PDB entry 3C5Z | X-ray diffraction, 2.55 A resolution | chains C and D of the 8 polymer chains in the assembly

Chain C:
Molecule: H-2 class II histocompatibility antigen, A-B alpha chain
Organism: Mus musculus
Reference sequence: P14434 (HA2B_MOUSE); residues 1-182 here correspond to UniProt positions 27-208 (UniProt number = residue number + 26)
Amino-acid sequence (182 residues; each row starts with the number of its first residue):
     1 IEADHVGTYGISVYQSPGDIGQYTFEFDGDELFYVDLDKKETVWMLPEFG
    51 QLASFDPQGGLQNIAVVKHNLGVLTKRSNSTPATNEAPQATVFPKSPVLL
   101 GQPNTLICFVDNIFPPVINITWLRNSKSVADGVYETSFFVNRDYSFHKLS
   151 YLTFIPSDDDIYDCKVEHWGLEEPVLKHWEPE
Disulfides: Cys-108/Cys-164
Swiss-Prot annotation at these positions:
  - region: Glu-180 to Glu-182 (Connecting peptide)
  - glycosylation: Asn-119 (N-linked (GlcNAc...) asparagine)

Chain D:
Molecule: 3K peptide, Linker, and H-2 class II histocompatibility antigen (A beta chain)
Organism: Mus musculus
Notes: fragment: Fusion protein of ealpha 3K peptide residues 1-13, linker 14-28 and MHC class II Ab
Reference sequence: P14483 (HB2A_MOUSE); residues 29-217 here correspond to UniProt positions 30-218 (UniProt number = residue number + 1)
Amino-acid sequence (217 residues; each row starts with the number of its first residue):
     1 FEAQKAKANKAVDGGGGSLVPRGSGGGGSERHFVYQFMGECYFTNGTQRI
    51 RYVTRYIYNREEYVRYDSDVGEHRAVTELGRPDAEYWNSQPEILERTRAE
   101 LDTVCRHNYEGPETHTSLRRLEQPNVVISLSRTEALNHHNTLVCSVTDFY
   151 PAKIKVRWFRNGQEETVGVSSTQLIRNGDWTFQVLVMLEMTPRRGEVYTC
   201 HVEHPSLKSPITVEWKA
Disordered / not traced: 15-29
Disulfides: Cys-41/Cys-105, Cys-144/Cys-200
Sequence notes: linker (14-28); engineered mutation Lys-216 (Arg217 in P14483)
Swiss-Prot annotation at these positions:
  - glycosylation: Asn-45 (N-linked (GlcNAc...) asparagine)

Interface between chain C and chain D:
Pairs across the interface (133; chain C residue first):
  Ile-1(C) / Tyr-42(D)
  Ala-3(C) / Tyr-42(D)  hydrophobic
  Ala-3(C) / Phe-43(D)
  Ala-3(C) / Thr-44(D)
  Asp-4(C) / Phe-43(D)  hydrogen bond (backbone-backbone)
  Asp-4(C) / Asn-45(D)  hydrogen bond (side chain-backbone)
  His-5(C) / Cys-41(D)
  His-5(C) / Tyr-42(D)
  His-5(C) / Phe-43(D)  hydrogen bond (backbone-backbone)
  His-5(C) / Tyr-109(D)
  Val-6(C) / Cys-41(D)
  Val-6(C) / Tyr-42(D)  hydrophobic
  Gly-7(C) / Gly-39(D)
  Gly-7(C) / Glu-40(D)
  Gly-7(C) / Cys-41(D)  hydrogen bond (backbone-backbone)
  Thr-8(C) / Met-38(D)
  Thr-8(C) / Gly-39(D)
  Tyr-9(C) / Ala-6(D)
  Tyr-9(C) / Gly-39(D)  hydrogen bond (backbone-backbone)
  Tyr-9(C) / Cys-41(D)  hydrophobic
  Tyr-9(C) / Phe-43(D)
  Tyr-9(C) / Val-104(D)  hydrophobic
  Tyr-9(C) / Asn-108(D)
  Tyr-9(C) / Glu-113(D)  hydrogen bond
  Gly-10(C) / Phe-37(D)
  Ile-11(C) / Phe-37(D)
  Ser-12(C) / Tyr-35(D)
  Ser-12(C) / Gln-36(D)
  Ser-12(C) / Phe-37(D)  hydrogen bond (backbone-backbone)
  Val-13(C) / Tyr-35(D)
  Tyr-14(C) / Phe-33(D)
  Tyr-14(C) / Val-34(D)
  Tyr-14(C) / Tyr-35(D)  hydrogen bond (backbone-backbone)
  Gln-15(C) / Phe-33(D)
  Gln-15(C) / Val-34(D)
  Ser-16(C) / Arg-31(D)
  Ser-16(C) / His-32(D)
  Ser-16(C) / Phe-33(D)  hydrogen bond (backbone-backbone)
  Pro-17(C) / Arg-31(D)
  Pro-17(C) / His-32(D)
  Tyr-23(C) / Lys-5(D)
  Phe-25(C) / Gln-4(D)
  Phe-25(C) / Lys-5(D)
  Phe-27(C) / Glu-113(D)
  Phe-27(C) / Ser-117(D)
  Phe-27(C) / Leu-118(D)  hydrophobic
  Asp-28(C) / Arg-176(D)  hydrogen bond (backbone-side chain)
  Gly-29(C) / Arg-176(D)
  Asp-30(C) / Arg-176(D)  salt bridge
  Asp-30(C) / Gly-178(D)
  Asp-30(C) / Trp-180(D)  hydrogen bond (side chain-backbone)
  Glu-31(C) / Trp-180(D)  hydrogen bond (backbone-side chain)
  Leu-32(C) / Glu-113(D)
  Leu-32(C) / Trp-180(D)  hydrophobic
  Met-45(C) / Gly-178(D)
  Met-45(C) / Trp-180(D)
  Leu-46(C) / Arg-120(D)
  Leu-46(C) / Trp-180(D)
  Glu-48(C) / Arg-120(D)  salt bridge
  Phe-49(C) / Thr-116(D)
  Phe-49(C) / Ser-117(D)
  Phe-49(C) / Trp-180(D)  hydrophobic
  Leu-52(C) / Phe-1(D)  hydrogen bond (backbone-backbone)
  Leu-52(C) / His-115(D)
  Ala-53(C) / Phe-1(D)
  Ser-54(C) / Phe-1(D)  hydrogen bond (backbone-backbone)
  Ser-54(C) / Glu-2(D)  hydrogen bond
  Ser-54(C) / Ala-3(D)  hydrogen bond (backbone-backbone)
  Phe-55(C) / Glu-2(D)  hydrogen bond (backbone-side chain)
  Phe-55(C) / Ala-3(D)
  Asp-56(C) / Glu-2(D)  hydrogen bond (backbone-side chain)
  Gly-59(C) / Lys-5(D)  hydrogen bond (backbone-side chain)
  Asn-63(C) / Lys-5(D)
  Asn-63(C) / Lys-7(D)
  Asn-63(C) / Ala-8(D)  hydrogen bond (side chain-backbone)
  Asn-63(C) / Phe-37(D)
  Val-66(C) / Ala-8(D)
  Val-66(C) / Asn-9(D)
  Val-67(C) / Tyr-35(D)  hydrophobic
  His-69(C) / Lys-10(D)
  His-69(C) / Ala-11(D)
  Asn-70(C) / Asn-9(D)  hydrogen bond (side chain-backbone)
  Asn-70(C) / Lys-10(D)
  Asn-70(C) / Ala-11(D)  hydrogen bond (side chain-backbone)
  Asn-70(C) / Tyr-35(D)  hydrogen bond
  Leu-71(C) / Phe-33(D)  hydrophobic
  Leu-71(C) / Tyr-35(D)  hydrophobic
  Leu-71(C) / Tyr-58(D)  hydrophobic
  Val-73(C) / Val-12(D)
  Leu-74(C) / Tyr-58(D)  hydrophobic
  Leu-74(C) / Tyr-63(D)
  Thr-75(C) / Tyr-58(D)
  Arg-77(C) / Val-12(D)  hydrogen bond (side chain-backbone)
  Arg-77(C) / Leu-79(D)  hydrogen bond (side chain-backbone)
  Arg-77(C) / Asp-83(D)  salt bridge
  Ser-78(C) / Tyr-58(D)
  Ser-78(C) / Leu-79(D)
  Ser-80(C) / Arg-31(D)  hydrogen bond (backbone-side chain)
  Ser-80(C) / Phe-33(D)
  Thr-81(C) / Phe-33(D)
  Thr-81(C) / Tyr-58(D)
  Thr-81(C) / Asn-59(D)  hydrogen bond (backbone-side chain)
  Pro-82(C) / Arg-31(D)
  Pro-82(C) / His-32(D)
  Pro-82(C) / Phe-33(D)
  Pro-82(C) / Asn-59(D)
  Ala-83(C) / His-32(D)  hydrogen bond (backbone-backbone)
  Ala-83(C) / Asn-59(D)
  Glu-86(C) / Arg-60(D)  salt bridge
  Phe-93(C) / Ile-175(D)  hydrophobic
  Phe-93(C) / Asn-177(D)
  Pro-94(C) / Gln-183(D)  hydrogen bond (backbone-side chain)
  Lys-95(C) / Asp-148(D)  salt bridge
  Lys-95(C) / Asp-179(D)  salt bridge
  Lys-95(C) / Thr-181(D)  hydrogen bond
  Lys-95(C) / Gln-183(D)  hydrogen bond (backbone-side chain)
  Ile-107(C) / Asn-177(D)
  Phe-114(C) / Val-34(D)  hydrophobic
  Phe-114(C) / Arg-60(D)
  Pro-115(C) / Val-34(D)  hydrophobic
  Val-140(C) / Gln-36(D)
  Asp-143(C) / Arg-60(D)  salt bridge
  Tyr-144(C) / Gln-36(D)
  Tyr-144(C) / Arg-55(D)
  Tyr-144(C) / Ile-57(D)  hydrophobic
  Tyr-144(C) / Arg-60(D)
  Tyr-144(C) / Glu-62(D)  hydrogen bond
  Ser-145(C) / Arg-60(D)
  Phe-146(C) / Gln-36(D)
  Tyr-151(C) / Asn-177(D)  hydrogen bond (side chain-backbone)
  Tyr-151(C) / Gly-178(D)  hydrogen bond (side chain-backbone)
  Tyr-151(C) / Asp-179(D)  hydrogen bond (side chain-backbone)
  Trp-169(C) / His-32(D)
Also at the interface, not in a pair above, chain C (69 interface residues in all): Glu-2, Ser-96, Pro-97, Asn-112, Pro-116, Leu-149
Also at the interface, not in a pair above, chain D (63 interface residues in all): Gly-46, Arg-51, Tyr-56, Gly-80, Pro-82, Pro-112, Val-127, Thr-147, Tyr-150

In short:
The interface between chain C and chain D involves 69 residues on one side and 63 on the other, with 35
hydrogen bonds and 7 salt bridges. Among the polar pairs are Asp-30(C)/Arg-176(D), Glu-48(C)/Arg-120(D) and
Arg-77(C)/Asp-83(D).
Here chain C is H-2 class II histocompatibility antigen, A-B alpha chain and chain D is 3K peptide, Linker,
and H-2 class II histocompatibility antigen (A beta chain), both from Mus musculus. Entry 3C5Z (Crystal
structure of mouse MHC class II I-Ab/3K peptide complexed with mouse TCR B3K506) was determined by X-ray
diffraction, deposited together with 3C60 and 3C6L.
